Entry 9CSB (electron microscopy, 3.34 A resolution); this record covers chains B and I of the 7 polymer chains in the assembly.

== Chain B ==
Protein: Gamma-aminobutyric acid receptor subunit alpha-1
From: Homo sapiens
UniProtKB: P14867 (GBRA1_HUMAN); residues 1-429 here correspond to UniProt positions 28-456 (UniProt number = residue number + 27)
Amino-acid sequence (429 residues; each row starts with the number of its first residue):
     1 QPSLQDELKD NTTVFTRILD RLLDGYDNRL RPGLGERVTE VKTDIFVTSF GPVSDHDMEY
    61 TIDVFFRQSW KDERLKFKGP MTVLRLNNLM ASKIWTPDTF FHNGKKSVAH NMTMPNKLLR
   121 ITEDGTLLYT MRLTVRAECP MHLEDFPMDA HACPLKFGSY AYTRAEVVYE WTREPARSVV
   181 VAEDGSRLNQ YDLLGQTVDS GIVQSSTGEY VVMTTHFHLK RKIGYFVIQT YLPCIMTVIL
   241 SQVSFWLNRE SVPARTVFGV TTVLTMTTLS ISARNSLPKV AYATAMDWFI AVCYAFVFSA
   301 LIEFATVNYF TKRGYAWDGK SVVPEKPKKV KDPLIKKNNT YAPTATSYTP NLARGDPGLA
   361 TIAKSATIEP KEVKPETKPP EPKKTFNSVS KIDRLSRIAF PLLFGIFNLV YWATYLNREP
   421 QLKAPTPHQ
Unresolved in the structure: 1-11, 312-384, 419-429
Disulfide bonds: C139-C153
Covalent attachments: glycan linked to N111
Small-molecule neighbours: PIO ([(2R)-2-octanoyloxy-3-[oxidanyl-[(1R,2R,3S,4R,5R,6S)-2,3,6-tris(oxidanyl)-4,5-diphosphonooxy-cyclohexyl]oxy-phosphoryl]oxy-propyl] octanoate): R249, T306, F310, F386, N387, S388, V389, S390, K391, I392, L395
Swiss-Prot annotation at these positions:
  - binding site (4-aminobutanoate): R67, T130
  - binding site (3alpha-hydroxy-5alpha-pregnan-11,20-dione): W246
  - glycosylation (N-linked (GlcNAc...) asparagine): N11, N111

== Chain I ==
Protein: Kappa Fab_1F4 Light Chain
From: Mus musculus
Amino-acid sequence (213 residues; numbered 1 to 213; the number before each row is that of its first residue):
     1 NIVMTQSPKS MSMSVGERVT LSCKASEYVG TYVSWYQQKP EQSPKLLIYG ASNRYTGVPD
    61 RFTGSGSATD FTLTIGSVQA EDLADYHCGQ SYSYPTFGAG TKLELKRADA APTVSIFPPS
   121 SEQLTSGGAS VVCFLNNFYP KDINVKWKID GSERQNGVLN SWTDQDSKDS TYSMSSTLTL
   181 TKDEYERHNS YTCEATHKTS TSPIVKSFNR NEC
Unresolved in the structure: 106-213
Disulfide bonds: C23-C88

== How chain B and chain I interact ==
Pairs across the interface (15):
  W171(B) - Y32(I)  hydrogen bond
  E174(B) - Y94(I)
  P175(B) - Y32(I)  hydrophobic
  P175(B) - S91(I)
  P175(B) - Y92(I)
  A176(B) - Y92(I)  hydrogen bond (backbone-backbone)
  R177(B) - Y94(I)  hydrogen bond
  T197(B) - Y28(I)
  V198(B) - Y28(I)  hydrogen bond (backbone-side chain)
  V198(B) - Y92(I)  hydrophobic
  D199(B) - Y28(I)  hydrogen bond
  D199(B) - G30(I)
  D199(B) - T31(I)  hydrogen bond
  S200(B) - T31(I)  hydrogen bond (backbone-side chain)
  S200(B) - Y32(I)
Also at the interface, not in a pair above, chain B (13 interface residues in all): R164, E170, Q196, I202
Also at the interface, not in a pair above, chain I (9 interface residues in all): N53, S93

== Overview ==
Chain B and chain I form an interface of 13 and 9 residues respectively; the contacts include 7 hydrogen
bonds. Among the polar pairs are W171(B)-Y32(I), R177(B)-Y94(I) and V198(B)-Y28(I). Ligands of chain B:
compound PIO.
Here chain B is Gamma-aminobutyric acid receptor subunit alpha-1 (Homo sapiens) and chain I is Kappa Fab_1F4
Light Chain (Mus musculus). Entry 9CSB (Native human GABAA receptor of beta3-alpha1-beta2-alpha2-gamma2
assembly) was determined by electron microscopy together with 9CRS, 9CRV, 9CT0, 9CTJ, 9CTP, 9CTV and 6 further
entries from the same study.
